PDB entry 7OLX | X-ray diffraction, 1.98 A resolution | chain A

Chain A:
Name: Tyrosine-protein kinase Mer
Organism: Homo sapiens
Notes: EC 2.7.10.1; fragment: kinase domain (571-864)
Reference sequence: Q12866 (MERTK_HUMAN); residues 571-864 here = UniProt positions 571-864
Sequence (298 residues; numbered 567 to 864; the number before each row is that of its first residue):
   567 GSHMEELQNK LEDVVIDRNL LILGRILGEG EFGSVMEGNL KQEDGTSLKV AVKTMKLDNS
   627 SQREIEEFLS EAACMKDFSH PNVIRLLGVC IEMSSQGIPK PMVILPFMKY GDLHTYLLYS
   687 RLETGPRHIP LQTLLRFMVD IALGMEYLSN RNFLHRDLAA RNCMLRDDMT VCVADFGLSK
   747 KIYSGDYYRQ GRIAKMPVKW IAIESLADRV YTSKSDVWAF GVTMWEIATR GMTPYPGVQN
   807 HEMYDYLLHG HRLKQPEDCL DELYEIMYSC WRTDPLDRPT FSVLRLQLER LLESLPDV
Disordered / not traced: 623-624, 744-762, 863-864
Construct notes: expression tag (567-570); engineered mutation Arg591 (Lys in Q12866), Arg693 (Lys in Q12866), Arg702 (Lys in Q12866), Arg856 (Lys in Q12866)
Ligand contacts: VK5 (N-[[3-[4-[(dimethylamino)methyl]phenyl]imidazo[1,2-a]pyridin-6-yl]methyl]-N-methyl-5-[3-methyl-5-(1,3,5-trimethylpyrazol-4-yl)pyridin-2-yl]-1,3,4-oxadiazol-2-amine): Leu593, Gly594, Val601, Ala617, Lys619, Met621, Phe634, Glu637, Ala638, Met641, Ile650, Leu652, Val669, Leu671, Pro672, Phe673, Met674, Gly677, Met730, Ala740, Asp741, Phe742, Gly743
Swiss-Prot annotation at these positions:
  - active site: Asp723 (Proton acceptor)
  - binding site (ATP): Leu593 to Val601, Lys615
  - modified residue (Phosphotyrosine): Tyr749, Tyr753, Tyr754
  - natural variant: Ser661 (S661C: In RP38), Ala708 (A708S: In a head &)

Overview:
Chain A binds compound VK5. From UniProt: active-site residue Asp723 and 10 ATP-binding residues.
Chain A is Tyrosine-protein kinase Mer (Homo sapiens); the structure, MerTK kinase domain with type 1.5
inhibitor containing a tri-methyl pyrazole group, was determined by X-ray diffraction (same publication as
7OLS and 7OLV).
